3IET - chains A and B of the 6 polymer chains in the assembly; structure by X-ray diffraction, 2.20 A resolution.

# Chain A
Name: Immunoglobulin light chain (IgG2a)
Source organism: Mus musculus
Chain sequence (217 residues; row label = number of the first residue in the row; note: 1 number in that range is skipped by the numbering (no residue carries it; nothing is unmodelled there); a row labelled like 27A-27E holds insertion residues (27A, then the next letters in order)):
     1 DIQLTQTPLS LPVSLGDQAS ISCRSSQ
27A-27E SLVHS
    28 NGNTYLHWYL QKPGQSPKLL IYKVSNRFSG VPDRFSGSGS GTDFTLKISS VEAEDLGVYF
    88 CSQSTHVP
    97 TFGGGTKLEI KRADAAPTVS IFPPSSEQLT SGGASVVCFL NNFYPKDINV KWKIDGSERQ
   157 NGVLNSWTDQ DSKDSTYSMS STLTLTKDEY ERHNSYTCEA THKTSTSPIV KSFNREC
Not modelled in the structure: 1, 213
Disulfides: Cys23-Cys88, Cys134-Cys194
Metal / ion sites: Zn2+ site 1: Asp143 (shared with 1 residue of chain D); Zn2+ site 2: Glu185, His189
Ligand contacts: 2-acetamido-2-deoxy-alpha-D-galactopyranose (A2G): His27D, Tyr32, Ser91, Thr92, His93, Pro95

# Chain B
Name: Immunoglobulin heavy chain (IgG2a)
Source organism: Mus musculus
Chain sequence (218 residues; row label = number of the first residue in the row; note: 1 number in that range is skipped by the numbering (no residue carries it; nothing is unmodelled there); a row labelled like 52A-52C holds insertion residues (52A, then the next letters in order)):
     1 QVQLQQSGGG LVQPGGSMKI FCAASGFTFS DAWMDWVRQS PEKGLEWVAE IR
52A-52C NKA
    53 NNHETYYAES VKGRFTITRD DSKSRMSLQM
82A-82C NSL
    83 RAEDTGIYYC SGGKVRNA
   102 YWGQGTTVTV SSKTTTAPSV YPLAPVCGDT TGSSVTLGCL VKGYFPEPVT LTWNSGSLSS
   162 GVHTFPAVLQ SDLYTLSSSV TVTSSTWPSQ SITCNVAHPA SSTKVDKKIE PR
Not modelled in the structure: 128-134, 213
Disulfides: Cys22-Cys92, Cys140-Cys195
Metal / ion sites: Zn2+ near His55 (its only coordinating residue here)
Ligand contacts: 2-acetamido-2-deoxy-alpha-D-galactopyranose (A2G): Trp33, Trp47, Glu50, Arg52, Tyr58, Arg98

# How chain A and chain B interact
Contacting residue pairs (62):
  Tyr36(A) - Asn99(B)
  Tyr36(A) - Trp103(B)  hydrophobic
  Gln38(A) - Gln39(B)  hydrogen bond
  Gln38(A) - Tyr91(B)  hydrogen bond
  Ser43(A) - Tyr91(B)
  Ser43(A) - Trp103(B)
  Ser43(A) - Gly104(B)  hydrogen bond (side chain-backbone)
  Pro44(A) - Tyr91(B)
  Pro44(A) - Trp103(B)
  Leu46(A) - Asn99(B)
  Leu46(A) - Ala100(B)  hydrophobic
  Tyr49(A) - Val97(B)  hydrophobic
  Phe55(A) - Ala100(B)
  Phe55(A) - Tyr102(B)
  Phe87(A) - Gln39(B)
  Phe87(A) - Leu45(B)  hydrophobic
  Ser91(A) - Arg98(B)
  Val94(A) - Trp47(B)  hydrophobic
  Pro95(A) - Trp47(B)  hydrophobic
  Phe98(A) - Leu45(B)
  Ser116(A) - Thr137(B)
  Ile117(A) - Val127(B)
  Phe118(A) - Leu124(B)  hydrophobic
  Phe118(A) - Ala125(B)
  Phe118(A) - Pro126(B)  hydrophobic
  Phe118(A) - Thr137(B)
  Pro119(A) - Val127(B)
  Ser121(A) - Tyr122(B)
  Ser121(A) - Pro123(B)
  Glu123(A) - Tyr122(B)
  Glu123(A) - Pro123(B)
  Glu123(A) - Lys208(B)  salt bridge
  Gln124(A) - Tyr122(B)
  Gln124(A) - Lys143(B)
  Ser127(A) - Tyr122(B)
  Ser131(A) - Leu141(B)
  Ser131(A) - Lys143(B)
  Val133(A) - Leu124(B)  hydrophobic
  Phe135(A) - Gly139(B)
  Phe135(A) - Phe166(B)  hydrophobic
  Phe135(A) - Ser178(B)
  Phe135(A) - Ser179(B)
  Phe135(A) - Ser180(B)
  Asn137(A) - His164(B)  hydrogen bond
  Asn137(A) - Phe166(B)
  Asn137(A) - Ser180(B)  hydrogen bond
  Asn138(A) - His164(B)  hydrogen bond
  Leu160(A) - Gln171(B)
  Leu160(A) - Thr176(B)
  Asn161(A) - Val169(B)
  Ser162(A) - Phe166(B)
  Ser162(A) - Pro167(B)  hydrogen bond (side chain-backbone)
  Ser162(A) - Val169(B)
  Trp163(A) - Pro167(B)
  Thr164(A) - Thr165(B)
  Thr164(A) - Phe166(B)
  Ser174(A) - His164(B)  hydrogen bond
  Ser174(A) - Phe166(B)
  Met175(A) - Phe166(B)
  Ser176(A) - Phe166(B)
  Ser176(A) - Ser178(B)  hydrogen bond
  Thr180(A) - Lys143(B)
Interface residues without a listed pair, chain A (36 interface residues in all): Thr178, Phe209
Interface residues without a listed pair, chain B (36 interface residues in all): Val37, Glu46, Leu138, Thr182

# Summary
The chain A/chain B interface involves 36 residues from each chain, with 9 hydrogen bonds and 1 salt bridge.
Polar contacts include Glu123(A)-Lys208(B), Gln38(A)-Gln39(B) and Gln38(A)-Tyr91(B).
2-acetamido-2-deoxy-alpha-D-galactopyranose is bound between chain A and chain B. Glu185(A) and His189(A)
coordinate Zn2+ site 2.
Chain A is Immunoglobulin light chain (IgG2a) and chain B is Immunoglobulin heavy chain (IgG2a), both from Mus
musculus; the structure, Crystal Structure of 237mAb with antigen, was determined by X-ray diffraction (same
publication as 3IF1).
